8ZI3 - chains C and D of the 8 polymer chains in the assembly; structure by electron microscopy, 2.89 A resolution.

Chain C:
Molecule: ATP synthase subunit alpha
Organism: Acinetobacter baumannii AB5075
Notes: EC 7.1.2.2
UniProtKB: A3M142 (ATPA_ACIBT); numbering as in UniProt (aligned over 1-514)
Chain sequence (514 residues; row label = number of the first residue in the row):
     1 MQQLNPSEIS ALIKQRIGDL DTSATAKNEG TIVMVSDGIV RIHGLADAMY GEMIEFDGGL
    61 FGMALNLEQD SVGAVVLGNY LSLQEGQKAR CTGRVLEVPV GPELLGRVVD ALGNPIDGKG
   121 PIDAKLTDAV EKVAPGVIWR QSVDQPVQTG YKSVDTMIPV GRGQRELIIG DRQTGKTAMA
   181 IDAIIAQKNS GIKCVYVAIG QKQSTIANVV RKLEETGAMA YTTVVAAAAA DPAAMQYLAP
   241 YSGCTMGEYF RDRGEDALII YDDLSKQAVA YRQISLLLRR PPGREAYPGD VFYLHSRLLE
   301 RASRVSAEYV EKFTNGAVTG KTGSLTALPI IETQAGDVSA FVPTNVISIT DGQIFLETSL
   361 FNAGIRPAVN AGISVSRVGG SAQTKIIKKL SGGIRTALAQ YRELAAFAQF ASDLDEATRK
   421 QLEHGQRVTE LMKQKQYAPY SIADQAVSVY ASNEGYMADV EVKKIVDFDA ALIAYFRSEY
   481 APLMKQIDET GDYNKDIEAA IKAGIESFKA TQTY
Unresolved in the structure: 1-25
Metal / ion sites: Mg2+: Thr177 (together with ATP)
Residues lining bound ligands:
  - ADP (adenosine-5'-diphosphate): Val375, Ser376, Arg377
  - ATP: Arg172, Gln173, Thr174, Gly175, Lys176, Thr177, Ala178, Phe361, Arg366, Gln434, Lys435, Gln436

Chain D:
Molecule: ATP synthase subunit beta
Organism: Acinetobacter baumannii AB5075
Notes: EC 7.1.2.2
UniProtKB: V5VHQ6 (V5VHQ6_ACIBA); numbering as in UniProt (aligned over 1-464)
Chain sequence (464 residues; numbered 1 to 464; the number before each row is that of its first residue):
     1 MSSGRIIQII GAVIDVEFER TSVPKIYDAL QVDGTETTLE VQQQLGDGVV RTIAMGSTEG
    61 LKRGLTVTST NAPISVPVGT ATLGRIMDVL GRPIDEAGPV ATEERLPIHR QAPSYAEQAA
   121 STDLLETGIK VIDLLCPFAK GGKVGLFGGA GVGKTVNMME LINNIAKAHS GLSVFAGVGE
   181 RTREGNDFYH EMKDSNVLDK VAMVYGQMNE PPGNRLRVAL TGLTMAEYFR DEKDENGKGR
   241 DVLLFVDNIY RYTLAGTEVS ALLGRMPSAV GYQPTLAEEM GVLQERITST KSGSITSIQA
   301 VYVPADDLTD PSPATTFAHL DATVVLSRDI ASSGIYPAID PLDSTSRQLD PLVVGQEHYE
   361 IARAVQNVLQ RYKELKDIIA ILGMDELAEE DKLVVYRARK IQRFFSQPFH VAEVFTGAPG
   421 KLVPLKETIR GFKGLLAGEY DHIPEQAFYM VGGIDEVIAK AEKL
Unresolved in the structure: 1
Residues lining bound ligands: ADP (adenosine-5'-diphosphate): Gly151, Val152, Gly153, Lys154, Thr155, Val156, Tyr336, Phe409, Ala412, Phe415

Chain C / chain D interface:
Pairs across the interface - 57 pairs, chain C then chain D:
  Gly44(C) with Arg63(D), hydrogen bond (backbone-side chain)
  Leu45(C) with Arg63(D), hydrogen bond (backbone-side chain)
  Ala46(C) with Arg63(D)
  Asp47(C) with Lys62(D)
  Ala48(C) with Lys62(D)
  Met49(C) with Leu61(D); Lys62(D)
  Tyr50(C) with Leu61(D)
  Leu67(C) with Gln8(D); Ile9(D), hydrogen bond (backbone-backbone); Arg63(D)
  Glu68(C) with Ile7(D); Gln8(D); Ile10(D); Arg63(D)
  Gln69(C) with Ile7(D); Arg63(D), hydrogen bond (backbone-side chain)
  Asp70(C) with Arg63(D)
  Val72(C) with Arg63(D)
  Val133(C) with Asn209(D)
  Pro135(C) with Gln207(D)
  Val137(C) with Asn186(D); Tyr205(D), hydrophobic
  Ile138(C) with Ile94(D)
  Trp139(C) with Glu96(D)
  Arg140(C) with Thr182(D), hydrogen bond; Asn186(D)
  Ser142(C) with Asp187(D)
  Arg280(C) with Ile10(D)
  Pro281(C) with Ala261(D)
  Asp290(C) with Glu258(D)
  Phe292(C) with Arg251(D); Glu258(D)
  Tyr293(C) with Asn209(D); Glu210(D); Arg215(D); Glu258(D), hydrogen bond (backbone-side chain)
  Glu300(C) with Thr182(D); Met208(D); Asn209(D)
  Ile347(C) with Ala150(D), hydrophobic
  Ser348(C) with Arg181(D), hydrogen bond (backbone-side chain); Arg251(D); Tyr302(D)
  Ile349(C) with Arg181(D)
  Thr350(C) with Arg181(D), hydrogen bond (backbone-side chain)
  Asp351(C) with Arg181(D), salt bridge; Arg183(D), salt bridge
  Arg377(C) with Arg181(D); Glu184(D), salt bridge; Phe415(D)
  Ala399(C) with Ser332(D)
  Gln400(C) with Ser333(D)
  Arg402(C) with Ser332(D), hydrogen bond (side chain-backbone)
  Phe410(C) with Ile379(D); Ala380(D)
  Ser412(C) with Asp385(D), hydrogen bond
Also at the interface, not in a pair above, chain C (51 interface residues in all): Asn66, Ser71, Ala134, Gly136, Val143, Arg165, Arg284, Ser296, Arg297, Ser339, Gly372, Val378, Arg395, Glu403, Phe407
Also at the interface, not in a pair above, chain D (50 interface residues in all): Gly11, Glu59, Gly60, Asp95, Thr155, Glu180, Gly185, Tyr189, Pro211, Leu254, Val270, Ala305, Tyr336, Met384, Arg399, Arg403, Gln446, Tyr449

Overview:
51 residues of chain C face 50 of chain D across their interface; the contacts include 10 hydrogen bonds and 3
salt bridges. Polar contacts include Asp351(C)-Arg181(D), Asp351(C)-Arg183(D) and Arg377(C)-Glu184(D). ADP is
bound between chain C and chain D. Ligands of chain C: ATP.
Chain C is ATP synthase subunit alpha and chain D is ATP synthase subunit beta, both from Acinetobacter
baumannii AB5075; the structure, Cryo-EM reveals transition states of the Acinetobacter baumannii F1-ATPase
rotary subunits gamma and epsilon and novel ..., was determined by electron microscopy, deposited together
with 8ZI0, 8ZI1 and 8ZI2.
